PDB entry 8K7R | electron microscopy, 3.56 A resolution | chains E and F of the 3 polymer chains in the assembly

# Chain E (and F)
Name: IgE Fc
From: Homo sapiens
Notes: chain F of this document is another copy of the same molecule, construct and numbering; everything in this record applies to it too
Chain sequence (351 residues; numbered 83 to 433; the number before each row is that of its first residue):
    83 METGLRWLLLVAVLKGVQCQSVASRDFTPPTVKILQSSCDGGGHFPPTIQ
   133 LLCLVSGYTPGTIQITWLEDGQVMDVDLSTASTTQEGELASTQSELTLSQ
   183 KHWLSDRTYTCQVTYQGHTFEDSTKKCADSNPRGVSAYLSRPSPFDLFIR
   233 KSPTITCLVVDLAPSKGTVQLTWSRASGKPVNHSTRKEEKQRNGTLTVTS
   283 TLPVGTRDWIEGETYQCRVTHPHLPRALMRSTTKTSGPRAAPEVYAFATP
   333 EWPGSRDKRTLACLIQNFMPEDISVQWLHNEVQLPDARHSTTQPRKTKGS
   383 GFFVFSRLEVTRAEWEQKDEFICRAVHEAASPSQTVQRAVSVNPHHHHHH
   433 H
Not modelled in the structure: 83-112, 163-171, 426-433 (chain F: 83-110, 160-171, 426-433)
Cystine bridges: Cys135-Cys193, Cys239-Cys299, Cys345-Cys405
Covalently attached groups: glycan linked to Asn275

# Chain E / chain F interface
Residue-residue contacts (82):
  Lys115(E) - Gln132(F)  hydrogen bond
  Ile116(E) - Ser119(F)
  Ile116(E) - Ser120(F)
  Leu117(E) - Gln118(F)
  Leu117(E) - Ser119(F)
  Gln118(E) - Leu117(F)
  Gln118(E) - Gln118(F)  hydrogen bond (backbone-backbone)
  Gln118(E) - Ser120(F)
  Ser120(E) - Ile116(F)  hydrogen bond (side chain-backbone)
  Ser120(E) - Leu117(F)
  Ser120(E) - Gln118(F)  hydrogen bond (side chain-backbone)
  Ser120(E) - Thr206(F)
  Cys121(E) - Ser205(F)
  Cys121(E) - Thr206(F)
  Cys121(E) - Lys207(F)
  Cys121(E) - Cys209(F)  disulfide
  Gly123(E) - Ser205(F)  hydrogen bond (backbone-side chain)
  Gly123(E) - Lys207(F)
  Gly123(E) - Asn275(F)
  Gly124(E) - Asn275(F)  hydrogen bond (backbone-backbone)
  Gly125(E) - Cys209(F)
  Gly125(E) - Ala210(F)
  Phe127(E) - Cys209(F)  hydrophobic
  Leu134(E) - Leu117(F)  hydrophobic
  Ser205(E) - Cys121(F)
  Ser205(E) - Asp122(F)
  Ser205(E) - Gly123(F)  hydrogen bond (side chain-backbone)
  Thr206(E) - Ser120(F)
  Thr206(E) - Cys121(F)
  Lys207(E) - Cys121(F)
  Lys207(E) - Gly124(F)
  Cys209(E) - Cys121(F)  disulfide
  Cys209(E) - Phe127(F)  hydrophobic
  Ala210(E) - Gly125(F)  hydrogen bond (backbone-backbone)
  Ala210(E) - Phe127(F)
  Ser212(E) - Leu186(F)
  Ser212(E) - Lys208(F)  hydrogen bond
  Leu221(E) - Lys183(F)
  Thr296(E) - Pro129(F)
  Met311(E) - His126(F)
  Arg312(E) - Leu186(F)
  Ser313(E) - Pro129(F)
  Ser313(E) - Gln182(F)
  Thr315(E) - Pro129(F)
  Ser318(E) - Thr179(F)
  Glu325(E) - Trp334(F)
  Val326(E) - Trp334(F)
  Tyr327(E) - Thr331(F)
  Tyr327(E) - Pro332(F)
  Tyr327(E) - Trp334(F)  hydrophobic
  Phe329(E) - Phe329(F)  hydrophobic
  Thr331(E) - Tyr327(F)
  Pro332(E) - Tyr327(F)
  Trp334(E) - Glu325(F)  hydrogen bond
  Trp334(E) - Tyr327(F)
  Trp334(E) - Arg420(F)
  Thr342(E) - Leu346(F)
  Thr342(E) - Gln348(F)  hydrogen bond
  Leu346(E) - Thr331(F)
  Leu346(E) - Thr342(F)
  Gln348(E) - Thr342(F)  hydrogen bond
  Gln348(E) - Arg389(F)  hydrogen bond
  Ala369(E) - Lys380(F)
  Ser372(E) - Arg377(F)
  Ser372(E) - Phe385(F)
  Thr374(E) - Thr374(F)
  Thr374(E) - Arg377(F)
  Arg377(E) - Ser372(F)  hydrogen bond
  Thr379(E) - Arg389(F)
  Thr379(E) - Glu391(F)
  Lys380(E) - Arg370(F)
  Lys380(E) - Ser372(F)
  Lys380(E) - Glu391(F)
  Phe385(E) - Ser372(F)
  Phe385(E) - Arg389(F)
  Phe387(E) - Phe387(F)  hydrophobic
  Phe387(E) - Arg389(F)
  Arg389(E) - Gln348(F)  hydrogen bond
  Arg389(E) - Thr379(F)
  Arg389(E) - Phe385(F)
  Arg389(E) - Phe387(F)
  Arg420(E) - Trp334(F)
Also at the interface, not in a pair above, chain E (55 interface residues in all): Asp122, His126, Asp204, Lys208, Asp211, Arg308, Pro324, Ala344, Glu353, Lys378, Gly381
Also at the interface, not in a pair above, chain F (55 interface residues in all): Leu134, Val155, His184, Asp211, Arg274, Ala344, Ala369, His371, Thr373, Ser388
Inter-chain disulfides: Cys121(E)-Cys209(F), Cys209(E)-Cys121(F)

# Overview
The chain E/chain F interface involves 55 residues from each chain; the contacts include 2 disulfide bonds and
15 hydrogen bonds. Polar pairs include Lys115(E)-Gln132(F), Ser120(E)-Ile116(F) and Ser120(E)-Gln118(F).
Chain E and chain F are both IgE Fc (Homo sapiens); the structure, Human Fc epsilon RI in complex with hIgE Fc
(TMD disordered), was determined by electron microscopy, deposited together with 8K7S, 8K7T and 8YRJ.
